PDB entry 8DWS | electron microscopy, 3.73 A resolution | chains E and G of the 7 polymer chains in the assembly

== Chain E (and G) ==
Protein: Speckle-type POZ protein
Organism: Homo sapiens
Notes: chain G of this document is another copy of the same molecule, construct and numbering; everything in this record applies to it too
UniProt: O43791 (SPOP_HUMAN); numbering as in UniProt (aligned over 1-374)
Chain sequence (374 residues; row label = number of the first residue in the row):
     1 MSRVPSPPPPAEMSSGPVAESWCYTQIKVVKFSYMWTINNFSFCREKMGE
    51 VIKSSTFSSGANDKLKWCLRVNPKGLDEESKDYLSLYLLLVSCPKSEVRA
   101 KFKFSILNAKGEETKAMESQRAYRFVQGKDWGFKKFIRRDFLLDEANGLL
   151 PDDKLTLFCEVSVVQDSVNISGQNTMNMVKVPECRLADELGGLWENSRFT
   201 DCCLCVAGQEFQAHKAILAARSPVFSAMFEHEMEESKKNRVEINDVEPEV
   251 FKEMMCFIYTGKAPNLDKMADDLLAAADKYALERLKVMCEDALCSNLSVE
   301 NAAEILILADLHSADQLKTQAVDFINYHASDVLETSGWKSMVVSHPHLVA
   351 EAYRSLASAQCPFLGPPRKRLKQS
Disordered / not traced: 1-14, 364-374 (chain G: 1-19, 365-374)
Differences from the reference sequence: engineered mutation K47 (Glu in O43791)
Curated features (UniProtKB/Swiss-Prot):
  - region: Y123 to F133 (Important for binding substrate proteins), L186 to I217 (Important for homodimerization)
  - natural variant: T25 (T25A: In NSDVS2), Y83 (Y83C: In NSDVS2), R121 (R121Q: In NSDVS1), G132 (G132V: In NSDVS2), R138 (R138C: In NSDVS2), D144 (D144N: In NSDVS1)
  - mutagenesis: Y87 (Y87A: Strongly reduced affinity for substrate proteins), Y123 (Y123A: Strongly reduced affinity for substrate proteins), D130 (D130A: Strongly reduced affinity for substrate proteins), W131 (W131A: Strongly reduced affinity for substrate proteins), F133 (F133A: Strongly reduced affinity for substrate proteins), L186 (L186D: Strongly reduced homodimerization. Reduces the activity of the cullin-RING-based BCR (BTB-CUL3-RBX1) E3 ubiquitin-protein ligase complex), L190 (L190D: Strongly reduced homodimerization. Reduces the activity of the cullin-RING-based BCR (BTB-CUL3-RBX1) E3 ubiquitin-protein ligase complex), L193 (L193D: Strongly reduced homodimerization. Reduces the activity of the cullin-RING-based BCR (BTB-CUL3-RBX1) E3 ubiquitin-protein ligase complex), I217 (I217K: Strongly reduced homodimerization. Reduces the activity of the cullin-RING-based BCR (BTB-CUL3-RBX1) E3 ubiquitin-protein ligase complex)
What the authors report for this chain:
  - mutagenesis - E47K, E78K: increased catalytic activity on BRD3
  - mutagenesis - E47K, E78K: increased stability
  - disease-associated variants - E47K, E78K: increased catalytic activity on BRD3
  - disease-associated variants - E47K, E78K: increased stability
  - disease-associated variants - W22R, R45L, R45W, E78K, S80R, Y327C, Y327F (citing earlier work)
  - mutagenesis - W131G: increased stability (proposed by the authors, not directly observed)
  - disease-associated variants - W131G: decreased stability

== Interface between chain E and chain G ==
Contacting residue pairs - 40 pairs, chain E then chain G:
  S15(E) with N108(G), hydrogen bond; E113(G), hydrogen bond (backbone-side chain); F158(G)
  G16(E) with F158(G)
  V18(E) with M35(G)
  A19(E) with S33(G); M35(G), hydrophobic; F158(G), hydrophobic
  E20(E) with S33(G)
  S21(E) with Y34(G); M35(G), hydrogen bond (side chain-backbone)
  W22(E) with M35(G)
  C23(E) with Y34(G), hydrogen bond; M35(G), hydrogen bond (backbone-backbone); W36(G); T37(G), hydrogen bond (backbone-backbone); S55(G), hydrogen bond
  Y24(E) with T37(G); N39(G)
  T25(E) with W36(G); T37(G), hydrogen bond (backbone-backbone); I38(G); N39(G), hydrogen bond (backbone-backbone)
  Q26(E) with N39(G)
  I27(E) with I38(G), hydrophobic; N39(G); N40(G)
  V29(E) with N40(G); F43(G), hydrophobic
  R99(E) with E46(G), salt bridge; K47(G)
  K101(E) with F43(G)
  R124(E) with K47(G)
  D166(E) with E46(G)
  N169(E) with S54(G); S55(G)
  I170(E) with S55(G)
  S171(E) with S55(G); T56(G)
  N174(E) with S58(G), hydrogen bond (side chain-backbone)
Also at the interface, not in a pair above, chain E (22 interface residues in all): V164
Also at the interface, not in a pair above, chain G (21 interface residues in all): C44, K53, S59

== Overview ==
22 residues of chain E face 21 of chain G across their interface, with 10 hydrogen bonds and 1 salt bridge.
Polar pairs include R99(E)-E46(G), S15(E)-N108(G) and S15(E)-E113(G). The paper reports that E47K, E78K and
W131G of chain E increase stability; E47K and E78K of chain E increase catalytic activity on BRD3.
Chain E and chain G are both Speckle-type POZ protein (Homo sapiens); the structure, Full-length E47K SPOP,
was determined by electron microscopy together with 8DWT, 8DWU and 8DWV from the same study.
